PDB entry 5LMN | electron microscopy, 3.55 A resolution | chains A and E of the 24 polymer chains in the assembly

== Chain A ==
Molecule: 16S ribosomal RNA
Source organism: Thermus thermophilus HB8
Sequence (1522 nucleotides; row label = number of the first residue in the row; note: 44 numbers in that range are skipped by the numbering (no residue carries them; nothing is unmodelled there); a row labelled like 189A-189L holds insertion residues (189A, then the next letters in order); numbering starts at 0):
     0 UUUGUUGGAGAGUUUGAUCCUGGCUCAGGGUGAACGCUGGCGGCGUGCCU
    50 AAGACAUGCAAGUCGUGCGGGCCG
    76 CGGGGUUUU
    88 ACUCCG
    96 UGGUCAGCGGCGGACGGGUGAGUAACGCGUGGGU
  129A G
   130 ACCUACCCGGAAGAGGGGGACAACCCGGGGAAACUCGGGCUAAUCCCCCA
   180 UGUGGACCCG
189A-189L CCCCUUGGGGUG
   190 UGUCCAAAGGGCUUU
   216 GCCCGCUUCCGGAUGGGCCCGCGUCCCAUCAGCUAGUUGGUGGGGUAAUG
   266 GCCCACCAAGGCGACGACGGGUAGCCGGUCUGAGAGGAUGGCCGGCCACA
   316 GGGGCACUGAGACACGGGCCCCACUCCUACGGGAGGCAGCAGUUAGGAAU
   366 CUUCCGCAAUGGGCGCAAGCCUGACGGAGCGACGCCGCUUGGAGGAAGAA
   416 GCCCUUCGGGGUGUAAACUCCUGA
   441 ACCCGGGACGAAACCCCC
   460 GA
   470 CGAGGGGA
   479 CUGACGGUACCGGGGUAA
   498 UAGCGCCGGCCAACUCCGUGCCAGCAGCCGCGGUAAUACGGAGGGCGCGA
   548 GCGUUACCCGGAUUCACUGGGCGUAAAGGGCGUGUAGGCGGCCUGGGGCG
   598 UCCCAUGUGAAAGACCACGGCUCAACCGUGGGGGAGCGUGGGAUACGCUC
   648 AGGCUAGACGGUGGGAGAGGGUGGUGGAAUUCCCGGAGUAGCGGUGAAAU
   698 GCGCAGAUACCGGGAGGAACGCCGAUGGCGAAGGCAGCCACCUGGUCCAC
   748 CCGUGACGCUGAGGCGCGAAAGCGUGGGGAGCAAACCGGAUUAGAUACCC
   798 GGGUAGUCCACGCCCUAAACGAUGCGCGCUAGGUCUCUGGGUCU
   848 CCUGGGGGCCGAAGCUAACGCGUUAAGCGCGCCGCCUGGGGAGUACGGCC
   898 GCAAGGCUGAAACUCAAAGGAAUUGACGGGGGCCCGCACAAGCGGUGGAG
   948 CAUGUGGUUUAAUUCGAAGCAACGCGAAGAACCUUACCAGGCCUUGACAU
   998 GCUA
 1001A G
  1002 GGAACCCGGGUGAAAGCCUGGGGUGCCCC
1030A-1030D GCGA
  1031 GGGGAGCCCUAGCACAGGUGCUGCAUGGCCGUCGUCAGCUCGUGCCGUGA
  1081 GGUGUUGGGUUAAGUCCCGCAACGAGCGCAACCCCCGCCGUUAGUUGCCA
  1131 GCGGUUCGGCCGGGCACUCUAACGGGACUGCCCGCG
  1168 AAAGCGGGAGGAAGGAGGGGACGACGUCUGGUCAGCAUGGCCCUUACGGC
  1218 CUGGGCGACACACGUGCUACAAUGCCCACUACAAAGCGAUGCCACCCGGC
  1268 AACGGGGAGCUAAUCGCAAAAAGGUGGGCCCAGUUCGGAUUGGGGUCUGC
  1318 AACCCGACCCCAUGAAGCCGGAAUCGCUAGUAAUCGCGGAUCAGCC
 1363A A
  1364 UGCCGCGGUGAAUACGUUCCCGGGCCUUGUACACACCGCCCGUCACGCCA
  1414 UGGGAGCGGGCUCUACCCGAAGUCGCCGG
1442A-1442B GA
  1443 GCCUA
  1452 C
  1456 GGGCAGGCGCCGAGGGUAGGGCCCGUGACUGGGGCGAAGUCGUAACAAGG
  1506 UAGCUGUACCGGAAGGUGCGGCUGGAUCACCUCCUUUCU
Disordered / not traced: 0-4, 1533, 1543-1544
Ion coordination: Mg2+ site 1: U13, G527; Mg2+ site 2 near G21 (its only coordinating residue here); Mg2+ site 3: C48, G115; Mg2+ site 4 near A53 (its only coordinating residue here); Mg2+ site 5: A59, U387; Mg2+ site 6 near G107 (its only coordinating residue here); Mg2+ site 7: A109, G331; Mg2+ site 8: A116, G117, G289; Mg2+ site 9: C121, G124, U125; Mg2+ site 10 near A195 (its only coordinating residue here); Mg2+ site 11: U252, G266, C267; Mg2+ site 12 near A270 (its only coordinating residue here); 55 more Mg2+ sites not listed
Reported in the primary citation:
  - binding site for mRNA: A790, G926

== Chain E ==
Name: 30S ribosomal protein S5
Source organism: Thermus thermophilus (strain HB8 / ATCC 27634 / DSM 579)
UniProtKB: Q5SHQ5 (RS5_THET8); numbering as in UniProt (aligned over 1-162)
Sequence (162 residues; row label = number of the first residue in the row):
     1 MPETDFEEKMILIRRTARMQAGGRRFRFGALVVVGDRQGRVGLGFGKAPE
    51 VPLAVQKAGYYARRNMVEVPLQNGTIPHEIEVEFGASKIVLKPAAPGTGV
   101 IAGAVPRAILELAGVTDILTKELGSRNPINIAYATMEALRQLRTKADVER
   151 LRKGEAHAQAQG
Disordered / not traced: 1-4, 155-162

== How chain A and chain E interact ==
Pairs across the interface (86; chain A residue first):
  U5(A) with Ala-95(E), base contact
  G6(A) with Ala-94(E), base contact; Ala-95(E), hydrogen bond to the base; Thr-98(E), hydrogen bond to the base; Leu-119(E), base contact
  G7(A) with Lys-92(E), hydrogen bond to the base; Ile-101(E), phosphate contact; Leu-119(E), sugar contact; Thr-120(E), hydrogen bond to the sugar; Lys-121(E), sugar contact
  A8(A) with Ile-101(E), sugar contact; Ala-102(E), hydrogen bond to the sugar; Gly-103(E), hydrogen bond to the sugar; Arg-107(E), base contact; Thr-120(E), sugar contact; Lys-121(E), phosphate contact
  G9(A) with Gly-103(E), hydrogen bond to the phosphate; Lys-121(E), salt bridge to the phosphate; Glu-122(E), hydrogen bond to the phosphate; Arg-126(E), hydrogen bond to the base
  A10(A) with Arg-126(E), salt bridge to the phosphate
  G15(A) with Ala-17(E), hydrogen bond to the base; Met-19(E), sugar contact; Arg-24(E), sugar contact
  A16(A) with Arg-15(E), phosphate contact; Thr-16(E), hydrogen bond to the sugar; Ala-17(E), hydrogen bond to the sugar
  U17(A) with Arg-14(E), phosphate contact
  C18(A) with Arg-14(E), salt bridge to the phosphate; Asn-127(E), hydrogen bond to the phosphate; Ile-129(E), phosphate contact; Asn-130(E), phosphate contact
  C19(A) with Ala-86(E), phosphate contact; Ser-125(E), hydrogen bond to the phosphate; Asn-127(E), hydrogen bond to the phosphate; Asn-130(E), hydrogen bond to the phosphate
  U20(A) with Ser-125(E), phosphate contact
  G558(A) with Lys-121(E), phosphate contact
  A559(A) with Lys-121(E), salt bridge to the phosphate; Arg-126(E), salt bridge to the phosphate
  U560(A) with Leu-123(E), base contact
  A864(A) with Gly-85(E), phosphate contact; Ala-86(E), phosphate contact
  U921(A) with Arg-18(E), sugar contact; Met-19(E), hydrogen bond to the sugar
  G922(A) with Met-19(E), sugar contact; Gln-20(E), phosphate contact; Ala-21(E), phosphate contact
  A923(A) with Ala-21(E), phosphate contact
  C1069(A) with Gln-20(E), phosphate contact; Arg-25(E), phosphate contact
  U1070(A) with Arg-18(E), salt bridge to the phosphate; Gln-20(E), phosphate contact; Arg-25(E), salt bridge to the phosphate
  C1071(A) with Arg-18(E), salt bridge to the phosphate; Arg-27(E), salt bridge to the phosphate; Pro-49(E), phosphate contact
  G1072(A) with Pro-49(E), phosphate contact; Lys-57(E), salt bridge to the phosphate
  U1073(A) with Lys-57(E), salt bridge to the phosphate
  G1074(A) with Tyr-60(E), phosphate contact; Tyr-61(E), hydrogen bond to the phosphate
  G1077(A) with Lys-47(E), hydrogen bond to the base
  U1078(A) with Phe-84(E), sugar contact; Ile-129(E), sugar contact; Asn-130(E), hydrogen bond to the sugar
  G1079(A) with Arg-14(E), hydrogen bond to the phosphate; Phe-45(E), sugar contact; Lys-47(E), phosphate contact; Tyr-133(E), hydrogen bond to the phosphate
  A1080(A) with Arg-14(E), salt bridge to the phosphate; Thr-16(E), hydrogen bond to the phosphate; Phe-45(E), phosphate contact; Lys-47(E), salt bridge to the phosphate
  G1081(A) with Thr-16(E), phosphate contact; Ala-17(E), hydrogen bond to the phosphate; Arg-18(E), hydrogen bond to the phosphate; Arg-27(E), phosphate contact
  C1192(A) with Arg-25(E), sugar contact
  G1193(A) with Arg-25(E), sugar contact
  U1194(A) with Gly-22(E), sugar contact
  A1396(A) with Met-19(E), base contact
  C1397(A) with Arg-24(E), salt bridge to the phosphate
  A1398(A) with Ala-21(E), hydrogen bond to the base; Gly-22(E), hydrogen bond to the base; Gly-23(E), base contact
Also at the interface, not in a pair above, chain A (38 interface residues in all): A298, G1082
Also at the interface, not in a pair above, chain E (46 interface residues in all): Ala-48, Leu-53, Ser-87, Val-90, Pro-93

== Summary ==
Chain A and chain E form an interface of 38 and 46 residues respectively; the contacts include 27 hydrogen
bonds and 14 salt bridges. Polar contacts include G6(A)/Ala-95(E), G6(A)/Thr-98(E) and G7(A)/Lys-92(E). U13(A)
and G527(A) form the Mg2+ site 1. From the paper: a binding site for mRNA at A790(A) and G926(A).
Chain A is 16S ribosomal RNA (Thermus thermophilus HB8) and chain E is 30S ribosomal protein S5 (Thermus
thermophilus (strain HB8 / ATCC 27634 / DSM 579)); the structure, Structure of bacterial 30S-IF1-IF3-mRNA
translation pre-initiation complex (state-1A), was determined by electron microscopy (same publication as
5LMO, 5LMP, 5LMQ, 5LMR, 5LMS, 5LMT, 5LMU and 5LMV).
